4LTC - chains I and Y of the 28 polymer chains in the assembly; structure by X-ray diffraction, 2.50 A resolution.

== Chain I ==
Molecule: Proteasome subunit beta type-3
Organism: Saccharomyces cerevisiae
Notes: EC 3.4.25.1
UniProtKB: P25451 (PSB3_YEAST); residues 0-204 here correspond to UniProt positions 1-205 (UniProt number = residue number + 1)
Amino-acid sequence (205 residues; numbered 0 to 204; the number before each row is that of its first residue; numbering starts at 0):
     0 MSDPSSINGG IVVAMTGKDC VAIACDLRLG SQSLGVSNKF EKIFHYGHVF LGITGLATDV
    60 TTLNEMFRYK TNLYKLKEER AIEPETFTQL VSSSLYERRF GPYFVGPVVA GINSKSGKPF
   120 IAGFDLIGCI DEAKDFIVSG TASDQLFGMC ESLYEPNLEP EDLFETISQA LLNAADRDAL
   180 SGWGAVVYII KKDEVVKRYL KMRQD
Not modelled in the structure: 0
Curated features (UniProtKB/Swiss-Prot):
  - modified residue: Ser30 (Phosphoserine)
  - cross-link: Lys69 (Glycyl lysine isopeptide (Lys-Gly) (interchain with G-Cter in ubiquitin))

== Chain Y ==
Molecule: Proteasome subunit beta type-5
Organism: Saccharomyces cerevisiae
Notes: EC 3.4.25.1
UniProtKB: P30656 (PSB5_YEAST); residues 1-212 here correspond to UniProt positions 76-287 (UniProt number = residue number + 75)
Amino-acid sequence (212 residues; numbered 1 to 212; the number before each row is that of its first residue):
     1 TTTLAFRFQG GIIVAVDSRA TAGNWVASQT VKKVIEINPF LLGTMAGGAA DCQFWETWLG
    61 SQCRLHELRE KERISVAAAS KILSNLVYQY KGAGLSMGTM ICGYTRKEGP TIYYVDSDGT
   121 RLKGDIFCVG SGQTFAYGVL DSNYKWDLSV EDALYLGKRS ILAAAHRDAY SGGSVNLYHV
   181 TEDGWIYHGN HDVGELFWKV KEEEGSFNNV IG
Covalent attachments: compound EC6 linked to Thr1
Ligand contacts: EC6 (N-hexanoyl-L-valyl-N~1~-[(4S,5S,6R)-5-hydroxy-2,6-dimethyloctan-4-yl]-N~5~,N~5~-dimethyl-L-glutamamide): Arg19, Ala20, Thr21, Ala22, Ala27, Val31, Lys33, Met45, Ala46, Gly47, Gly48, Ala49, Ser96, Ser131, Tyr170
Reported in the primary citation:
  - binding site for EC6: Thr1
  - catalytic residues: Thr1

== Chain I / chain Y interface ==
Pairs across the interface (45; chain I residue first):
  Leu26(I) with Ile211(Y), hydrophobic
  Arg27(I) with Ala169(Y)
  Ser32(I) with Arg167(Y); Asp168(Y); Ala169(Y), hydrogen bond (backbone-backbone); Tyr170(Y)
  Leu33(I) with Phe135(Y), hydrophobic; Arg167(Y)
  Gly34(I) with Arg167(Y), hydrogen bond (backbone-side chain)
  Val35(I) with Arg167(Y), hydrogen bond (backbone-side chain)
  Asn37(I) with Asn209(Y), hydrogen bond (side chain-backbone); Val210(Y)
  Lys38(I) with Asn209(Y), hydrogen bond (side chain-backbone)
  Gln144(I) with Trp25(Y)
  Asp175(I) with Val26(Y)
  Arg176(I) with Trp25(Y); Val26(Y), hydrogen bond (side chain-backbone); Ala27(Y), hydrogen bond (side chain-backbone); Ser28(Y)
  Asp177(I) with Asn24(Y); Val26(Y)
  Ala178(I) with Asn24(Y), hydrogen bond (backbone-backbone); Val26(Y); Ala169(Y); Tyr170(Y), hydrophobic
  Leu179(I) with Asn24(Y)
  Trp182(I) with His166(Y), hydrogen bond (side chain-backbone); Arg167(Y)
  Lys200(I) with Trp198(Y)
  Met201(I) with Trp198(Y)
  Arg202(I) with Gln29(Y); Gly173(Y), hydrogen bond (side chain-backbone); Asp192(Y), salt bridge; Gly194(Y)
  Gln203(I) with His166(Y), hydrogen bond (backbone-side chain); Phe197(Y); Trp198(Y); Val210(Y)
  Asp204(I) with Arg19(Y), salt bridge; Gln29(Y); Ala165(Y); Ser171(Y); Gly172(Y); Gly173(Y), hydrogen bond (side chain-backbone); Val193(Y)
Other interface residues (no listed pair), chain I (23 interface residues in all): Ser5, Gln31, Tyr198
Other interface residues (no listed pair), chain Y (26 interface residues in all): Asn208

== Overview ==
The interface between chain I and chain Y involves 23 residues on one side and 26 on the other, with 12
hydrogen bonds and 2 salt bridges. Polar pairs include Arg202(I)-Asp192(Y), Asp204(I)-Arg19(Y) and
Gly34(I)-Arg167(Y). Covalently linked compound EC6: at Thr1(Y). The paper reports the catalytic residue
Thr1(Y); a binding site for EC6 at Thr1(Y).
Chain I is Proteasome subunit beta type-3 and chain Y is Proteasome subunit beta type-5, both from
Saccharomyces cerevisiae; the structure, Crystal structure of yeast 20S proteasome in complex with enone
carmaphycin analogue 6, was determined by X-ray diffraction together with 4HNP, 4HRC and 4HRD from the same
study.
